PDB entry 9C82 | electron microscopy, 6.84 A resolution (low resolution: residue-level contacts below are approximate; hydrogen-bond / salt-bridge calls are withheld) | chains A and C of the 5 polymer chains in the assembly

Chain A:
Name: Phosphoinositide 3-kinase regulatory subunit 4
Source organism: Homo sapiens
Notes: EC 2.7.11.1
Reference sequence: Q99570 (PI3R4_HUMAN); numbering as in UniProt (aligned over 1-1358)
Chain sequence (1358 residues; numbered 1 to 1358; the number before each row is that of its first residue):
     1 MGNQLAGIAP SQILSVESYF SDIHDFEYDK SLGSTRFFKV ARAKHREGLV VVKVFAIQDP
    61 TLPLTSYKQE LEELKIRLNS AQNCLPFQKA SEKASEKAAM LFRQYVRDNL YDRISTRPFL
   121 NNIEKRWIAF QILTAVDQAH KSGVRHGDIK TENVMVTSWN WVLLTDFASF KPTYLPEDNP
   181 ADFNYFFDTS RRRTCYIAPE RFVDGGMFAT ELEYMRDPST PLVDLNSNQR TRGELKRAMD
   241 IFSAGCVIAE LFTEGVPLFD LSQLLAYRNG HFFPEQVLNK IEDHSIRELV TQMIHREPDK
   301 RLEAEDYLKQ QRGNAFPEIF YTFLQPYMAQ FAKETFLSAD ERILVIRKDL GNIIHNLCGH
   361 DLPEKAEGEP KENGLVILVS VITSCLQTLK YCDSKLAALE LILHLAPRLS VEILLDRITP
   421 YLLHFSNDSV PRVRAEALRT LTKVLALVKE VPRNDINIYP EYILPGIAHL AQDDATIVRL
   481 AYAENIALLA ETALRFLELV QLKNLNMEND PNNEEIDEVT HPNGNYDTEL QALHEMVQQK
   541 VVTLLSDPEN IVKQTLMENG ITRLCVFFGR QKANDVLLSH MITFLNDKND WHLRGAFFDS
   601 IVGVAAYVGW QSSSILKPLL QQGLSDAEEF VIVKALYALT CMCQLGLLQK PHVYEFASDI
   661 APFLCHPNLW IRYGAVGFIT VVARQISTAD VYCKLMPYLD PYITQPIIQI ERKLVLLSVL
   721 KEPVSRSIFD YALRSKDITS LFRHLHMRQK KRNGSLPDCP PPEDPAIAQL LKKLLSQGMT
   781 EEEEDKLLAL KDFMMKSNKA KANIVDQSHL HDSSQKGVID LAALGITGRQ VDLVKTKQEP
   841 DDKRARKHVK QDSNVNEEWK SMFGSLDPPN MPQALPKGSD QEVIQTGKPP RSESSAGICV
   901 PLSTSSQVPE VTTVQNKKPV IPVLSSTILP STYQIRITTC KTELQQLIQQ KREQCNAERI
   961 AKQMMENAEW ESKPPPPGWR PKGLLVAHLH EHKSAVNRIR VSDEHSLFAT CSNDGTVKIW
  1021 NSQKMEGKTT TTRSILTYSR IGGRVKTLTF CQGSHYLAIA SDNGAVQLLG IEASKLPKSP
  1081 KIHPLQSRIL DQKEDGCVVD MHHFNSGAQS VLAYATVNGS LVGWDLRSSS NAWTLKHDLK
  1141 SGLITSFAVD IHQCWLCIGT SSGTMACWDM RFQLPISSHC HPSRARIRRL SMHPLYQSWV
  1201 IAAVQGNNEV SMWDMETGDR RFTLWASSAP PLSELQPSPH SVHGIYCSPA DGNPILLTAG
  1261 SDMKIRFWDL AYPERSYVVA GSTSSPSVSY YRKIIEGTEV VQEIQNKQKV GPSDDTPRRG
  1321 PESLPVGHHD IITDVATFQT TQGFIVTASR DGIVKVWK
Not modelled in the structure: 1-63, 87-104, 205-232, 359-371, 505-525, 808-969, 1307-1321
Curated features (UniProtKB/Swiss-Prot):
  - active site: D148 (Proton acceptor)
  - binding site (ATP): L32 to V40, K53
  - modified residue: S808 (Phosphoserine), S813 (Phosphoserine), S853 (Phosphoserine), S865 (Phosphoserine), T1316 (Phosphothreonine)
  - lipidation: G2 (N-myristoyl glycine)
  - natural variant: R936 (R936Q: In a breast cancer sample)

Chain C:
Name: Beclin 1-associated autophagy-related key regulator
Source organism: Homo sapiens
Reference sequence: Q6ZNE5 (BAKOR_HUMAN); residues 1-492 here = UniProt positions 1-492
Chain sequence (492 residues; row label = number of the first residue in the row):
     1 MASPSGKGAR ALEAPGCGPR PLARDLVDSV DDAEGLYVAV ERCPLCNTTR RRLTCAKCVQ
    61 SGDFVYFDGR DRERFIDKKE RLSRLKSKQE EFQKEVLKAM EGKWITDQLR WKIMSCKMRI
   121 EQLKQTICKG NEEMEKNSEG LLKTKEKNQK LYSRAQRHQE KKEKIQRHNR KLGDLVEKKT
   181 IDLRSHYERL ANLRRSHILE LTSVIFPIEE VKTGVRDPAD VSSESDSAMT SSTVSKLAEA
   241 RRTTYLSGRW VCDDHNGDTS ISITGPWISL PNNGDYSAYY SWVEEKKTTQ GPDMEQSNPA
   301 YTISAALCYA TQLVNILSHI LDVNLPKKLC NSEFCGENLS KQKFTRAVKK LNANILYLCF
   361 SQHVNLDQLQ PLHTLRNLMY LVSPSSEHLG RSGPFEVRAD LEESMEFVDP GVAGESDESG
   421 DERVSDEETD LGTDWENLPS PRFCDIPSQS VEVSQSQSTQ ASPPIASSSA GGMISSAAAS
   481 VTSWFKAYTG HR
Not modelled in the structure: 1-42, 53-75, 213-256, 282-297, 399-492
Curated features (UniProtKB/Swiss-Prot):
  - region: C43 to C58 (Cysteine repeats)
  - modified residue: S29 (Phosphoserine), S416 (Phosphoserine), T429 (Phosphothreonine)
  - mutagenesis: C43 (C43A: In Atg14L4C4A; fails to localize to the endoplasmic reticulum; when associated with A-46; A-55 and A-58), C46 (C46A: In Atg14L4C4A; fails to localize to the endoplasmic reticulum; when associated with A-43; A-55 and A-58), C55 (C55A: In Atg14L4C4A; fails to localize to the endoplasmic reticulum; when associated with A-43; A-46 and A-58), C58 (C58A: In Atg14L4C4A; fails to localize to the endoplasmic reticulum; when associated with A-43; A-46 and A-55)

Chain A / chain C interface:
Pairs across the interface - 15 pairs, chain A then chain C:
  P706(A) - R110(C)
  I707(A) - R110(C)
  I708(A) - D107(C)
  I708(A) - R110(C)
  I708(A) - W111(C)
  Q709(A) - D107(C)
  Q709(A) - Q108(C)
  Q709(A) - W111(C)
  I710(A) - D107(C)
  V715(A) - W111(C)
  S718(A) - M114(C)
  H990(A) - P394(C)
  E991(A) - P394(C)
  T1031(A) - V397(C)
  R1033(A) - V397(C)
Other interface residues (no listed pair), chain A (15 interface residues in all): A689, T1030, L1139, K1140
Other interface residues (no listed pair), chain C (13 interface residues in all): V96, T106, H158, L356, G393, F395

Overview:
The interface between chain A and chain C involves 15 residues on one side and 13 on the other. Curated
annotation (UniProt) lists active-site residue D148(A) and 10 ATP-binding residues on chain A; 4 mutagenesis
sites on chain C.
Chain A is Phosphoinositide 3-kinase regulatory subunit 4 and chain C is Beclin 1-associated autophagy-related
key regulator, both from Homo sapiens; the structure, Structure of human ULK1C:PI3KC3-C1 supercomplex, was
determined by electron microscopy.
